Entry 3AJ9 (X-ray diffraction, 1.10 A resolution); this record covers chain A.

== Chain A ==
Molecule: Proteinase K
From: Tritirachium album
Notes: EC 3.4.21.64
UniProtKB: P06873 (PRTK_TRIAL); residues 1-279 here correspond to UniProt positions 106-384 (UniProt number = residue number + 105)
Amino-acid sequence (279 residues; numbered 1 to 279; the number before each row is that of its first residue):
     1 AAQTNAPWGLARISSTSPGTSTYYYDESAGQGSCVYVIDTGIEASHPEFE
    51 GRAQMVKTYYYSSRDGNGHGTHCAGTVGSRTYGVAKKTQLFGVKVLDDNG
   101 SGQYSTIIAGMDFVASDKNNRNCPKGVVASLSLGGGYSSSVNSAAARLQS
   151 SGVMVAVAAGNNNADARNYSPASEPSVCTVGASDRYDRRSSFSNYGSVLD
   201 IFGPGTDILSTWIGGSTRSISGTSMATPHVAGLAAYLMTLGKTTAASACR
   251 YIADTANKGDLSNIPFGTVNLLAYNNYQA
Curated features (UniProtKB/Swiss-Prot):
  - active site (Charge relay system): D39, H69, S224
  - binding site (Ca(2+)): T16, P175, V177, D200, D260
Disulfide bonds: C34-C123, C178-C249
Metal / ion sites: Ca2+ site 1: T16, D260; Ca2+ site 2: P175, V177, D200
What the authors report for this chain:
  - conformationally variable residues: R250

== In short ==
T16 and D260 form the Ca2+ site 1. P175, V177 and D200 coordinate Ca2+ site 2. From UniProt: 3 active-site
residues and 5 Ca2+-binding residues. From the paper: conformational variability at R250.
Chain A is Proteinase K (Tritirachium album); the structure, X-ray analysis of Crystal of Proteinase K
Obtained from D2O Solution Using PEG 8000, was determined by X-ray diffraction together with 3AJ8 from the
same study.
